8XYE - chains B and D; structure by X-ray diffraction, 3.32 A resolution.

Chain B:
Molecule: Processed angiotensin-converting enzyme 2
Organism: Homo sapiens
UniProtKB: Q9BYF1 (ACE2_HUMAN); residue numbers follow UniProt; this construct covers 19-614
Amino-acid sequence (598 residues; each row starts with the number of its first residue):
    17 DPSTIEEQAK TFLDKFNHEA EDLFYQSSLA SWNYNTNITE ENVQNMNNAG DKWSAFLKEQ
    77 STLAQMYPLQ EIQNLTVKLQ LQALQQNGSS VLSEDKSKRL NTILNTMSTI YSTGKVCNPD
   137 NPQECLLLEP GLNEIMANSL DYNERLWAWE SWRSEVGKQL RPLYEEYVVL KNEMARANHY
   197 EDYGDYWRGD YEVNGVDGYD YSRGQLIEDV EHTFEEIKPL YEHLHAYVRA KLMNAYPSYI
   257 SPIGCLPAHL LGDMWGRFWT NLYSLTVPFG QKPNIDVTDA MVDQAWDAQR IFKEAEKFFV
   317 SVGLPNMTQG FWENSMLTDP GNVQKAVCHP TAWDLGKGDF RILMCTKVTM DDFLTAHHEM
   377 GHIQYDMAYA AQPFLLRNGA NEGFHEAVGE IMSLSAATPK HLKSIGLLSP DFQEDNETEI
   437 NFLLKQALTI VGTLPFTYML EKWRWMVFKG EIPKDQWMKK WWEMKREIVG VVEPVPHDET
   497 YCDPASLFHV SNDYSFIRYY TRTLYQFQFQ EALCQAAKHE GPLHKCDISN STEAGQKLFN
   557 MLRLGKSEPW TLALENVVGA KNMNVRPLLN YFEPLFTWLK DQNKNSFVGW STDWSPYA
Construct notes: expression tag (17-18)
UniProt features mapped onto this chain:
  - region (Interaction with SARS-CoV spike glycoprotein): Asp30 to Tyr41, Met82 to Pro84, Lys353 to Arg357
  - active site: Glu375 (Proton acceptor), His505 (Proton donor)
  - binding site (chloride): Arg169, Trp477, Lys481
  - binding site (substrate): Arg273, His345, Pro346, Tyr515
  - binding site (Zn(2+)): His374, His378, Glu402
  - glycosylation (N-linked (GlcNAc...) asparagine): Asn53, Asn90, Asn103, Asn322, Asn432, Asn546
  - mutagenesis: Ser19 (S19P: Increases slightly the interaction with RBD domain of SARS-CoV-2 spike protein), Gln24 to Lys26 (Slightly inhibits interaction with SARS-CoV spike glycoprotein), Gln24 (Q24T: Increases slightly the interaction with RBD domain of SARS-CoV-2 spike protein), Ala25 (A25V: Increases slightly the interaction with RBD domain of SARS-CoV-2 spike protein), Thr27 (T27Y: Increases slightly the interaction with RBD domain of SARS-CoV-2 spike protein. In sACE2.v2.2; increases interaction with RBD domain of SARS-CoV-2 spike protein ...), Leu29 (L29F: Increases slightly the interaction with RBD domain of SARS-CoV-2 spike protein), Lys31 (K31D: Abolishes interaction with SARS-CoV spike glycoprotein; K31Y: Increases slightly the interaction with RBD domain of SARS-CoV-2 spike protein), Asn33 (N33D: Increases slightly the interaction with RBD domain of SARS-CoV-2 spike protein), His34 (H34A: Increases slightly the interaction with RBD domain of SARS-CoV-2 spike protein), Glu37 (E37A: No effect on interaction with SARS-CoV spike glycoprotein), Asp38 (D38A: No effect on interaction with SARS-CoV spike glycoprotein), Leu39 (L39R: Increases slightly the interaction with RBD domain of SARS-CoV-2 spike protein), 48 further mutagenesis entries in UniProt
Disulfide bonds: Cys133-Cys141, Cys344-Cys361, Cys530-Cys542
Glycans and other covalent adducts: N-acetylglucosamine (NAG) linked to Asn53, Asn90, Asn103, Asn322, Asn432, Asn546

Chain D:
Molecule: Spike protein S1
Organism: Severe acute respiratory syndrome coronavirus 2
Notes: fragment: rbd
UniProtKB: P0DTC2 (SPIKE_SARS2); residues 333-526 here = UniProt positions 333-526
Amino-acid sequence (194 residues; each row starts with the number of its first residue):
   333 TNLCPFDEVF NATRFASVYA WNRKRISNCV ADYSVLYNFA PFFTFKCYGV SPTKLNDLCF
   393 TNVYADSFVI RGNEVSQIAP GQTGNIADYN YKLPDDFTGC VIAWNSNKLD SKVGGNYNYR
   453 YRLFRKSNLK PFERDISTEI YQAGNKPCNG VAGVNCYFPL QSYGFRPTYG VGHQPYRVVV
   513 LSFELLHAPA TVCG
Construct notes: variant Asp339 (Gly in P0DTC2), Phe371 (Ser in P0DTC2), Pro373 (Ser in P0DTC2), Phe375 (Ser in P0DTC2), Asn405 (Asp in P0DTC2), Ser408 (Arg in P0DTC2), Asn417 (Lys in P0DTC2), Lys440 (Asn in P0DTC2), Arg452 (Leu in P0DTC2), Asn477 (Ser in P0DTC2), Lys478 (Thr in P0DTC2), Ala484 (Glu in P0DTC2), Val486 (Phe in P0DTC2), Arg498 (Gln in P0DTC2), Tyr501 (Asn in P0DTC2), His505 (Tyr in P0DTC2)
UniProt features mapped onto this chain:
  - region: Asn448 to Tyr451, Tyr453 to Phe456 (Immunodominant HLA epitope recognized by the CD8+)
  - glycosylation: Asn343 (N-linked (GlcNAc...) (complex) asparagine)
  - natural variant: Asp339 (G339D: In strain: Omicron/BA.1, Omicron/BA.2 and 4 more; this construct carries the variant), Arg346 (R346K: In strain: Mu/B.1.621; R346T: In strain: Omicron/BQ.1.1, Omicron/XBB.1.5 and 1 more), Leu368 (L368I: In strain: Omicron/XBB.1.5, Omicron/EG.5.1), Phe371 (S371F: In strain: Omicron/BA.2, Omicron/BA.2.12.1 and 6 more; this construct carries the variant), Pro373 (S373P: In strain: Omicron/BA.1, Omicron/BA.2 and 7 more; this construct carries the variant), Phe375 (S375F: In strain: Omicron/BA.1, Omicron/BA.2 and 7 more; this construct carries the variant), Thr376 (T376A: In strain: Omicron/BA.2, Omicron/BA.2.12.1 and 5 more), Asn405 (D405N: In strain: Omicron/BA.2, Omicron/BA.2.12.1 and 6 more; this construct carries the variant), Ser408 (R408S: In strain: Omicron/BA.2, Omicron/BA.2.12.1 and 6 more; this construct carries the variant), Asn417 (K417N: In strain: Beta/B.1.351, Omicron/BA.1 and 8 more; this construct carries the variant), Lys440 (N440K: In strain: Omicron/BA.1, Omicron/BA.2 and 7 more; this construct carries the variant), Lys444 (K444T: In strain: Omicron/BQ.1.1), 16 further natural variant entries in UniProt
  - mutagenesis: Asn343 (N343Q: Reduced viral infectivity), Tyr453 (Y453F: Decreased HLA binding to NF9 epitope. Increased binding affinity to human ACE2), Ala475 (A475V: Increased resistance to neutralizing antibodies), Val483 (V483A: Increased resistance to neutralizing antibodies), Phe490 (F490L: Increased resistance to neutralizing antibodies and human covalescent sera neutralization), Gln493 (Q493N: Reduced host ACE2-binding affinity in vitro; Q493Y: Reduced host ACE2-binding affinity in vitro), His519 (H519P: Increased resistance to human covalescent sera neutralization)
Disulfide bonds: Cys336-Cys361, Cys379-Cys432, Cys391-Cys525, Cys480-Cys488

Chain B / chain D interface:
Pairs across the interface (36; chain B residue first):
  Pro18(B) - Asn477(D)
  Ser19(B) - Ala475(D)
  Ser19(B) - Gly476(D)
  Ser19(B) - Asn477(D)  hydrogen bond (side chain-backbone)
  Gln24(B) - Ala475(D)
  Gln24(B) - Asn487(D)  hydrogen bond
  Thr27(B) - Phe456(D)
  Thr27(B) - Ala475(D)
  Thr27(B) - Tyr489(D)
  Phe28(B) - Tyr489(D)
  Asp30(B) - Phe456(D)
  Lys31(B) - Phe456(D)
  Lys31(B) - Gln493(D)
  His34(B) - Tyr453(D)  hydrogen bond
  His34(B) - Leu455(D)
  His34(B) - Gln493(D)
  Glu35(B) - Gln493(D)
  Asp38(B) - Tyr449(D)  hydrogen bond
  Asp38(B) - Gly496(D)
  Asp38(B) - Arg498(D)  salt bridge
  Asp38(B) - Tyr501(D)
  Tyr41(B) - Arg498(D)
  Tyr41(B) - Thr500(D)  hydrogen bond
  Tyr41(B) - Tyr501(D)  hydrophobic
  Gln42(B) - Tyr449(D)  hydrogen bond
  Gln42(B) - Arg498(D)
  Leu45(B) - Thr500(D)
  Tyr83(B) - Asn487(D)  hydrogen bond
  Tyr83(B) - Tyr489(D)  hydrogen bond
  Lys353(B) - Tyr501(D)
  Lys353(B) - Gly502(D)  hydrogen bond (backbone-backbone)
  Lys353(B) - His505(D)
  Gly354(B) - Gly502(D)
  Gly354(B) - His505(D)
  Asp355(B) - Thr500(D)
  Arg357(B) - Thr500(D)
Other interface residues (no listed pair), chain B (20 interface residues in all): Gln325, Asn330
Other interface residues (no listed pair), chain D (18 interface residues in all): Tyr473, Val503

Summary:
The interface between chain B and chain D involves 20 residues on one side and 18 on the other; the contacts
include 9 hydrogen bonds and 1 salt bridge. Polar pairs include Asp38(B)-Arg498(D), Ser19(B)-Asn477(D) and
Gln24(B)-Asn487(D).
Here chain B is Processed angiotensin-converting enzyme 2 (Homo sapiens) and chain D is Spike protein S1
(Severe acute respiratory syndrome coronavirus 2). Entry 8XYE (Crystal structure of SARS-CoV-2 BA.4 RBD and
human ACE2) was determined by X-ray diffraction (same publication as 8XY9 and 8XYG).
